6YMY - chains e and f of the 12 polymer chains in the assembly; structure by electron microscopy, 3.41 A resolution.

Chain e:
Molecule: Cytochrome c oxidase subunit 5A, mitochondrial
Source organism: Saccharomyces cerevisiae (strain ATCC 204508 / S288c)
UniProtKB: P00424 (COX5A_YEAST); residue numbers follow UniProt; this construct covers 25-152
Sequence (128 residues; numbered 25 to 152; the number before each row is that of its first residue):
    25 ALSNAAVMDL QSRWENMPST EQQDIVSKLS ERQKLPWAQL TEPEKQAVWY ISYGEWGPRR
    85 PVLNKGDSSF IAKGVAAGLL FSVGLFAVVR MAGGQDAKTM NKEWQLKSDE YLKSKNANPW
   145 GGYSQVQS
Small-molecule neighbours:
  - cardiolipin (CN3; (2R,5S,11R,14R)-5,8,11-trihydroxy-2-(nonanoyloxy)-5,11-dioxido-16-oxo-14-[(propanoyloxy)methyl]-4,6,10,12,15-pentaoxa-5,11-diphosphanonadec-1-yl undecanoate): Phe-94, Lys-97, Ala-101
  - 1,2-diacyl-sn-glycero-3-phoshocholine (PCF): Val-107, Phe-110, Ala-111, Arg-114, Met-115, Gly-118
  - phosphatidylethanolamine (PTY): Leu-87, Ser-92, Ile-95, Ala-96

Chain f:
Molecule: Cytochrome c oxidase subunit 6, mitochondrial
Source organism: Saccharomyces cerevisiae (strain ATCC 204508 / S288c)
UniProtKB: P00427 (COX6_YEAST); residue numbers follow UniProt; this construct covers 47-145
Sequence (99 residues; row label = number of the first residue in the row):
    47 ETFEEFTARY EKEFDEAYDL FEVQRVLNNC FSYDLVPAPA VIEKALRAAR RVNDLPTAIR
   107 VFEALKYKVE NEDQYKAYLD ELKDVRQELG VPLKEELFP

Interface between chain e and chain f:
Pairs across the interface - 24 pairs, chain e then chain f:
  Gln-35(e) with Pro-145(f), hydrogen bond (side chain-backbone)
  Gln-57(e) with Arg-96(f); Asn-99(f), hydrogen bond (backbone-side chain)
  Lys-58(e) with Asn-99(f)
  Leu-59(e) with Arg-96(f), hydrogen bond (backbone-side chain)
  Pro-60(e) with Arg-96(f)
  Trp-61(e) with Arg-96(f); Asp-100(f); Leu-101(f); Leu-135(f)
  Glu-66(e) with Leu-143(f)
  Lys-69(e) with Leu-101(f)
  Gln-70(e) with Leu-143(f), hydrogen bond (side chain-backbone); Pro-145(f)
  Val-72(e) with Pro-102(f)
  Trp-73(e) with Arg-106(f); Glu-109(f), hydrogen bond; Lys-140(f)
  Ser-76(e) with Pro-102(f)
  Tyr-77(e) with Gln-70(f); Pro-102(f); Thr-103(f); Arg-106(f)
  Arg-83(e) with Arg-106(f)
Interface residues without a listed pair, chain e (15 interface residues in all): Ala-62
Interface residues without a listed pair, chain f (19 interface residues in all): Ala-95, Ala-104, Ile-105, Gly-136, Val-137, Phe-144

In short:
15 residues of chain e face 19 of chain f across their interface, with 5 hydrogen bonds. Polar contacts
include Gln-35(e)/Pro-145(f), Gln-57(e)/Asn-99(f) and Leu-59(e)/Arg-96(f). Ligands of chain e:
phosphatidylethanolamine, cardiolipin and 1,2-diacyl-sn-glycero-3-phoshocholine.
Here chain e is Cytochrome c oxidase subunit 5A, mitochondrial and chain f is Cytochrome c oxidase subunit 6,
mitochondrial, both from Saccharomyces cerevisiae (strain ATCC 204508 / S288c). Entry 6YMY (Cytochrome c
oxidase from Saccharomyces cerevisiae) was determined by electron microscopy (same publication as 6YMX).
